PDB entry 5K6A | X-ray diffraction, 1.70 A resolution | chains B and D of the 4 polymer chains in the assembly

== Chain B (and D) ==
Molecule: Pteridine reductase
From: Trypanosoma brucei brucei
Notes: chain D of this document is another copy of the same molecule, construct and numbering; everything in this record applies to it too
Reference sequence: O76290 (O76290_TRYBB); residue numbers follow UniProt; this construct covers 1-268
Sequence (288 residues; each row starts with the number of its first residue; numbers below 1 keep their minus sign (Met-19 is residue -19)):
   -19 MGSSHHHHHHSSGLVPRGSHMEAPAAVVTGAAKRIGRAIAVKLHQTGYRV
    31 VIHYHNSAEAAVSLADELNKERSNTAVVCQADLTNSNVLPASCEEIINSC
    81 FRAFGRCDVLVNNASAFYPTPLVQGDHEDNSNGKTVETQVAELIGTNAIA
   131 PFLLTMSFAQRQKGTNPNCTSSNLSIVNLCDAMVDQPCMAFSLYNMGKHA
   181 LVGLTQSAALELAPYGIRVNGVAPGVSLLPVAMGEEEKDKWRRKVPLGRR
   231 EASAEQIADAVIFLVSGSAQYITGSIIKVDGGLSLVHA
Unresolved in the structure: -19 to 1, 104-113, 143-152 (chain D: -19 to 1, 104-113, 143-151)
Sequence notes: initiating methionine (-19); expression tag (-18 to 0)
Modified / non-standard residues: Cys168 (S-oxy cysteine; CSX)
Ligand contacts:
  - 6QT ((2R)-2-(3-hydroxyphenyl)-6-oxidanyl-2,3-dihydrochromen-4-one): Arg14, Ser95, Phe97, Asp161, Met163, Tyr174, Gly205, Val206, Leu208, Leu209, Pro210, Trp221, Leu263
  - NADP (NAP; NADP nicotinamide-adenine-dinucleotide phosphate): Gly10, Ala12, Lys13, Arg14, Ile15, Gly16, His33, Tyr34, His35, Asn36, Ser37, Ala61, Asp62, Leu63, Thr64, Asn93, Ala94, Ser95, Ala96, Thr126, Asn127, Leu159, Cys160, Asp161, Tyr174, Lys178, Pro204, Gly205, Val206, Ser207, Leu208
What the authors report for this chain:
  - catalytic residues: Asp161, Tyr174, Lys178 (citing earlier work)
  - binding site for 6QT: Arg14, Ser95, Phe97, Asp161, Met163, Tyr174, Val206, Leu209, Trp221, Leu263

== Chain B / chain D interface ==
Contacting residue pairs (85; chain B residue first):
  Asn65(B) - Glu117(D)  hydrogen bond
  Asn65(B) - Val120(D)
  Ser66(B) - Glu117(D)
  Asn67(B) - Glu117(D)
  Leu69(B) - Glu117(D)
  Pro70(B) - Val116(D)  hydrophobic
  Pro70(B) - Glu117(D)
  Pro101(B) - Met136(D)
  Pro101(B) - Glu191(D)
  Leu102(B) - Phe132(D)  hydrophobic
  Leu102(B) - Met136(D)
  Leu102(B) - Gln140(D)
  Leu102(B) - Ala188(D)  hydrophobic
  Leu102(B) - Glu191(D)  hydrogen bond (backbone-side chain)
  Val103(B) - Ala139(D)  hydrophobic
  Val103(B) - Gln140(D)
  Val103(B) - Tyr195(D)
  Val116(B) - Pro70(D)  hydrophobic
  Val116(B) - Phe132(D)  hydrophobic
  Val116(B) - Leu133(D)  hydrophobic
  Glu117(B) - Asn65(D)  hydrogen bond
  Glu117(B) - Ser66(D)
  Glu117(B) - Asn67(D)
  Glu117(B) - Leu69(D)
  Glu117(B) - Pro70(D)
  Glu117(B) - Leu133(D)
  Val120(B) - Asn65(D)
  Val120(B) - Ile129(D)  hydrophobic
  Ala128(B) - Met176(D)
  Ile129(B) - Val120(D)  hydrophobic
  Ile129(B) - Ile124(D)  hydrophobic
  Phe132(B) - Leu102(D)  hydrophobic
  Phe132(B) - Val116(D)  hydrophobic
  Phe132(B) - Ser172(D)
  Phe132(B) - Leu173(D)  hydrophobic
  Phe132(B) - Met176(D)  hydrophobic
  Leu133(B) - Val116(D)  hydrophobic
  Leu133(B) - Glu117(D)
  Met136(B) - Pro101(D)
  Met136(B) - Leu102(D)
  Ala139(B) - Val103(D)  hydrophobic
  Gln140(B) - Val103(D)
  Val164(B) - Gln186(D)
  Asp165(B) - Gln186(D)
  Pro167(B) - Ser187(D)
  Pro167(B) - Leu190(D)
  Met169(B) - Leu190(D)  hydrophobic
  Met169(B) - Glu191(D)
  Ala170(B) - Glu191(D)
  Ser172(B) - Phe132(D)
  Ser172(B) - Ser187(D)
  Ser172(B) - Glu191(D)
  Leu173(B) - Phe132(D)  hydrophobic
  Asn175(B) - Gly183(D)  hydrogen bond (side chain-backbone)
  Asn175(B) - Ser187(D)  hydrogen bond
  Met176(B) - Ala128(D)
  Met176(B) - Phe132(D)  hydrophobic
  Met176(B) - Ala180(D)
  Met176(B) - Leu184(D)
  His179(B) - His179(D)
  His179(B) - Val182(D)
  His179(B) - Gly183(D)
  His179(B) - Gln186(D)
  Ala180(B) - Met176(D)
  Val182(B) - His179(D)
  Gly183(B) - Asn175(D)  hydrogen bond (backbone-side chain)
  Gly183(B) - His179(D)
  Leu184(B) - Met176(D)
  Gln186(B) - Val164(D)
  Gln186(B) - Asp165(D)  hydrogen bond
  Gln186(B) - His179(D)
  Ser187(B) - Pro167(D)
  Ser187(B) - Ser172(D)
  Ser187(B) - Asn175(D)  hydrogen bond
  Ala188(B) - Leu102(D)  hydrophobic
  Leu190(B) - Pro167(D)
  Leu190(B) - Met169(D)  hydrophobic
  Glu191(B) - Pro101(D)
  Glu191(B) - Leu102(D)  hydrogen bond (side chain-backbone)
  Glu191(B) - Met169(D)
  Glu191(B) - Ala170(D)
  Glu191(B) - Ser172(D)
  Leu192(B) - Leu102(D)  hydrophobic
  Leu192(B) - Val103(D)  hydrophobic
  Tyr195(B) - Val103(D)
Interface residues without a listed pair, chain B (42 interface residues in all): Ile124, Thr135, Phe171
Interface residues without a listed pair, chain D (43 interface residues in all): Thr135, Cys168, Phe171, Leu192

== In short ==
42 residues of chain B and 43 residues of chain D are in contact; the contacts include 9 hydrogen bonds. Polar
pairs include Asn65(B)-Glu117(D), Leu102(B)-Glu191(D) and Asn175(B)-Gly183(D). Chain B binds NADP and compound
6QT. From the paper: catalytic residues Asp161(B), Tyr174(B) and Lys178(B); a binding site for 6QT at
Arg14(B), Ser95(B) and Phe97(B) among others.
Chain B and chain D are both Pteridine reductase (Trypanosoma brucei brucei); the structure, Trypanosoma
brucei Pteridine reductase 1 (PTR1) in complex with compound 1, was determined by X-ray diffraction (same
publication as 5L42 and 5L4N).
